Entry 9ET3 (X-ray diffraction, 2.34 A resolution); this record covers chains D and C.

[Chain D]
Name: Cyclin-A2
From: Bos taurus
UniProtKB: P30274 (CCNA2_BOVIN); residues 172-432 here correspond to UniProt positions 170-430 (UniProt number = residue number - 2)
Amino-acid sequence (268 residues; numbered 171 to 438; the number before each row is that of its first residue):
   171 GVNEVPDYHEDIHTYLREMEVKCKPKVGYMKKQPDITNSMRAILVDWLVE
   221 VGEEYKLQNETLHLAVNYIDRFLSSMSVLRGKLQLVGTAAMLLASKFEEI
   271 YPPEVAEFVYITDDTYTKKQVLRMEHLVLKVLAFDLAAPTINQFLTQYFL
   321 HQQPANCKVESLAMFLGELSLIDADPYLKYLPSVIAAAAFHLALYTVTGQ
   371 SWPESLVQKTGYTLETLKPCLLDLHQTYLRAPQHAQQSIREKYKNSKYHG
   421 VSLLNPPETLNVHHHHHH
Disordered / not traced: 432-438
Construct notes: expression tag (171, 433-438)
Small-molecule neighbours:
  - 6-bromo-1,3-dihydro-2H-indol-2-one (1P8), molecule 1: Met189, Lys192, Cys193, Asp305
  - 6-bromo-1,3-dihydro-2H-indol-2-one (1P8), molecule 2: Arg211, Thr310, Ile311, Ser340, Leu341, Asp343, Ala344, Tyr347, Leu348, Tyr350, Pro352, Ile355
  - 6-bromo-1,3-dihydro-2H-indol-2-one (1P8), molecule 3: Ile213, Asp216, Trp217, Glu220, Ser408
  - 6-bromo-1,3-dihydro-2H-indol-2-one (1P8), molecule 4: Leu214, Trp217, Gln254

[Chain C]
Name: Cyclin-dependent kinase 2
From: Homo sapiens
Notes: EC 2.7.11.22
UniProtKB: P24941 (CDK2_HUMAN); residues 1-298 here = UniProt positions 1-298
Amino-acid sequence (302 residues; row label = number of the first residue in the row; numbers below 1 keep their minus sign (Gly-3 is residue -3)):
    -3 GPGSMENFQKVEKIGEGTYGVVYKARNKLTGEVVALKKIRLDTETEGVPS
    47 TAIREISLLKELNHPNIVKLLDVIHTENKLYLVFEFLHQDLKKFMDASAL
    97 TGIPLPLIKSYLFQLLQGLAFCHSHRVLHRDLKPQNLLINTEGAIKLADF
   147 GLARAFGVPVRTYTHEVVTLWYRAPEILLGCKYYSTAVDIWSLGCIFAEM
   197 VTRRALFPGDSEIDQLFRIFRTLGTPDEVVWPGVTSMPDYKPSFPKWARQ
   247 DFSKVVPPLDEDGRSLLSQMLHYDPNKRISAKAALAHPFFQDVTKPVPHL
   297 RL
Disordered / not traced: -3 to -1, 221-251, 297-298
Construct notes: expression tag (-3 to 0)
Modified / non-standard residues: Thr160 (phosphothreonine; TPO)
UniProt features mapped onto this chain:
  - active site: Asp127 (Proton acceptor)
  - binding site (ATP): Ile10 to Val18, Lys33, Glu81 to Leu83, Asp86, Lys129 to Asn132, Asp145
  - binding site (Mg(2+)): Asn132, Asp145
  - site (CDK7 binding): Lys9, Lys88, Lys89, Leu166
  - modified residue: Met1 (N-acetylmethionine), Lys6 (N6-acetyllysine), Thr14 (Phosphothreonine), Tyr15 (Phosphotyrosine), Tyr19 (Phosphotyrosine), Thr160 (Phosphothreonine)
  - natural variant: Pro45 (P45L: In a glioblastoma multiforme sample)
  - mutagenesis: Lys9 (K9F: Reduced phosphorylation by CAK), Thr14 (T14A: 2-fold increase in activity), Tyr15 (Y15F: 2-fold increase in activity), Lys88 to Lys89 (Reduced phosphorylation by CAK), Thr160 (T160A: Abolishes activity), Leu166 (L166R: Reduced phosphorylation by CAK and reduced kinase activity)
Small-molecule neighbours:
  - 6-bromo-1,3-dihydro-2H-indol-2-one (1P8), molecule 1: Ile10, Val18, Ala31, Lys33, Glu51, Val64, Phe80, Glu81, Phe82, Leu83, Leu134, Ala144, Asp145, Phe146
  - 6-bromo-1,3-dihydro-2H-indol-2-one (1P8), molecule 2: Ile52, Lys56, Leu66, Leu67, Asp68, Val69, His71
  - 6-bromo-1,3-dihydro-2H-indol-2-one (1P8), molecule 3: Lys56, Glu57, Asn59

[Interface between chain D and chain C]
Pairs across the interface (83; chain D residue first):
  Gly171(D) - Asn272(C)
  Val172(D) - Ser181(C)  hydrogen bond (backbone-side chain)
  Val172(D) - Thr182(C)
  Val172(D) - Ala183(C)  hydrophobic
  Val172(D) - Pro271(C)
  Val172(D) - Asn272(C)  hydrogen bond (backbone-side chain)
  Asn173(D) - Pro155(C)
  Asn173(D) - Val156(C)  hydrogen bond (backbone-backbone)
  Asn173(D) - Tyr179(C)
  Glu174(D) - Val154(C)
  Val175(D) - Val154(C)  hydrophobic
  Val175(D) - Ser181(C)
  Val175(D) - Thr182(C)
  Asp177(D) - Ser276(C)  hydrogen bond
  Asp177(D) - Lys278(C)  hydrogen bond (backbone-side chain)
  Tyr178(D) - Ala116(C)
  Tyr178(D) - His119(C)
  Tyr178(D) - Ser120(C)
  Tyr178(D) - Ser276(C)
  Tyr178(D) - Ala277(C)  hydrogen bond (side chain-backbone)
  Tyr178(D) - Lys278(C)  hydrogen bond (side chain-backbone)
  Asp181(D) - Ser120(C)
  Asp181(D) - Lys278(C)  salt bridge
  Ile182(D) - His119(C)
  Ile182(D) - Ser120(C)
  Ile182(D) - Arg122(C)
  Ile182(D) - Phe152(C)  hydrophobic
  Tyr185(D) - Glu57(C)  hydrogen bond
  Tyr185(D) - His121(C)
  Tyr185(D) - Arg122(C)
  Leu186(D) - Arg122(C)
  Met189(D) - Glu57(C)
  Gln228(D) - Arg157(C)
  Leu263(D) - Ile49(C)  hydrophobic
  Lys266(D) - Glu42(C)  hydrogen bond (side chain-backbone)
  Lys266(D) - Gly43(C)
  Lys266(D) - Val44(C)  hydrogen bond (side chain-backbone)
  Lys266(D) - Ser46(C)
  Lys266(D) - Ile49(C)
  Lys266(D) - Arg50(C)
  Phe267(D) - Arg50(C)  hydrogen bond (backbone-side chain)
  Phe267(D) - Ser53(C)
  Phe267(D) - Arg150(C)
  Phe267(D) - Ala151(C)  hydrophobic
  Glu268(D) - Arg150(C)  salt bridge
  Glu268(D) - Arg157(C)  salt bridge
  Glu269(D) - Arg50(C)
  Glu269(D) - Thr160(C)
  Ile270(D) - Thr158(C)
  Ile270(D) - Tyr159(C)
  Ile270(D) - Thr160(C)
  Glu274(D) - Glu42(C)
  Val275(D) - Thr41(C)
  Val275(D) - Glu42(C)  hydrogen bond (backbone-side chain)
  Lys288(D) - Glu40(C)
  Lys288(D) - Thr41(C)
  Leu292(D) - Thr39(C)
  Leu292(D) - Glu40(C)
  Leu292(D) - Thr41(C)
  Leu292(D) - Glu42(C)
  Leu292(D) - Gly43(C)
  Glu295(D) - Gly43(C)
  Glu295(D) - Val44(C)  hydrogen bond (side chain-backbone)
  His296(D) - Leu37(C)
  His296(D) - His71(C)
  His296(D) - Thr72(C)
  His296(D) - Glu73(C)  salt bridge
  Leu299(D) - Val44(C)  hydrophobic
  Lys300(D) - His71(C)
  Lys300(D) - Glu73(C)  salt bridge
  Ala303(D) - Lys56(C)  hydrogen bond (backbone-side chain)
  Phe304(D) - Ile49(C)  hydrophobic
  Phe304(D) - Ile52(C)  hydrophobic
  Phe304(D) - Ser53(C)
  Phe304(D) - His71(C)
  Asp305(D) - Lys56(C)  salt bridge
  Leu306(D) - Ile49(C)  hydrophobic
  Ala307(D) - Glu57(C)
  Ala307(D) - Arg122(C)  hydrogen bond (backbone-side chain)
  Thr316(D) - Val154(C)  hydrogen bond (side chain-backbone)
  Thr316(D) - Pro155(C)
  Gln317(D) - Val154(C)  hydrogen bond (backbone-backbone)
  Leu320(D) - Pro155(C)
Interface residues without a listed pair, chain D (39 interface residues in all): His179, Tyr271, Lys289, Gln313
Interface residues without a listed pair, chain C (47 interface residues in all): Asp38, Ala48, Leu54, Leu76, Glu162, Tyr180

[Overview]
39 residues of chain D and 47 residues of chain C are in contact, with 17 hydrogen bonds and 6 salt bridges.
Among the polar pairs are Asp181(D)-Lys278(C), Glu268(D)-Arg150(C) and Glu268(D)-Arg157(C). One
6-bromo-1,3-dihydro-2H-indol-2-one molecule is bound between chain D and chain C.
Here chain D is Cyclin-A2 (Bos taurus) and chain C is Cyclin-dependent kinase 2 (Homo sapiens). Entry 9ET3
(CDK2-cyclin A in complex with FragLite 10) was determined by X-ray diffraction, deposited together with 9ESJ,
9ESK, 9ESL, 9ESN, 9ESO, 9ESP and 21 further entries.
